6UGD - chains A and F of the 7 polymer chains in the assembly; structure by electron microscopy, 3.50 A resolution.

[Chain A (and F)]
Molecule: Meiotic spindle formation protein mei-1
Organism: Caenorhabditis elegans
Notes: EC 5.6.1.1; chain F of this document is another copy of the same molecule, construct and numbering; everything in this record applies to it too
UniProtKB: P34808 (KTNA1_CAEEL); numbering as in UniProt (aligned over 1-472)
Sequence (490 residues; numbered -17 to 472; the number before each row is that of its first residue; numbers below 1 keep their minus sign (Gly-17 is residue -17)):
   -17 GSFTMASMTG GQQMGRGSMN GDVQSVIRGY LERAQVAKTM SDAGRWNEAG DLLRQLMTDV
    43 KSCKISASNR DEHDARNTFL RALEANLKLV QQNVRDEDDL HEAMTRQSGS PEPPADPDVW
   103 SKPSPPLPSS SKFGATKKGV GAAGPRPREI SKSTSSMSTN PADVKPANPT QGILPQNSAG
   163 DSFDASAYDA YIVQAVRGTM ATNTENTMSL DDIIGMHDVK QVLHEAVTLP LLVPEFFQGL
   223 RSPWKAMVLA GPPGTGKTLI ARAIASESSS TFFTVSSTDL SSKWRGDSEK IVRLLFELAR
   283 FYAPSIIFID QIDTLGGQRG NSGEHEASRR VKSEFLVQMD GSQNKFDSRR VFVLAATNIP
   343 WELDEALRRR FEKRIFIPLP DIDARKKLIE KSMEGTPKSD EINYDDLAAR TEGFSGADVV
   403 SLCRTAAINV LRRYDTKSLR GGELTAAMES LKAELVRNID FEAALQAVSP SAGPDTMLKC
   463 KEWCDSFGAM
Disordered / not traced: -17 to 155, 183-186, 324-331 (chain F: -17 to 155, 183-187, 324)
Sequence notes: expression tag (-17 to 0); engineered mutation Gln293 (Glu in P34808)
Curated features (UniProtKB/Swiss-Prot):
  - binding site (ATP): Gly233 to Thr240, Arg351, Arg352
  - modified residue: Ser92 (Phosphoserine)
  - mutagenesis: Arg36 (R36C: In ct46ct99; loss of function. Does not affect mei-1 degradation. Prevents mei-1 degradation during the transition from meiosis to mitosis; when associated with A-92), Glu66 (E66K: In ct46sb18; gain of function), Ser92 (S92A: Abolishes phosphorylation by mbk-2. Abolishes interaction with mel-26. Prevents mei-1 degradation during the transition from meiosis to mitosis; when associated with C-36 ...), Pro99 (P99L: In ct46; gain of function. Embryonic lethal. Abolishes interaction with mel-26 and probably mel-26-mediated degradation ...), Gly126 (G126S: In ct46sb9 and ct46sb17; gain of function), Arg128 (R128C: In ct46sb22; gain of function), Ile195 (I195K: In ct46sb3; dominant negative), Pro225 (P225L: In b284; dominant negative), Leu231 (L231P: In ct81; dominant negative), Pro235 (P235L: In ct93; dominant negative; P235S: In ct46ct103; dominant negative. Formation of an abnormally large polar body during oocyte meiosis II ...), Glu308 (E308D: In ct46ct101; null. Formation of an abnormally large polar body during oocyte meiosis II. Myosin thick filaments are disorganized in body wall muscles in an unc-29 (e1072) mutant background), Asp322 (D322R: Severe loss of ATPase activity and complete loss of microtubule severing activity), 6 further mutagenesis entries in UniProt
Bound ions: Mg2+: Thr240 (together with ATP)
Small-molecule neighbours: ATP (adenosine-5'-triphosphate): Asp194, Ile195, Ile196, Gly197, Met198, Pro234, Pro235, Gly236, Thr237, Gly238, Lys239, Thr240, Leu241, Gln293, Asn340, Gly398, Ala399, Val402
From the paper describing this entry:
  - binding site for Polyglutamate peptide: Lys265, Trp266, Arg267, His307
  - contacts within the chain: Lys265-Trp266 (cation-pi contact), Pro342-Cys462 (hydrophobic contact), Pro342-Trp343, Trp343-Lys461, Trp343-Trp465 (pi stacking), Arg350-Trp465, Arg350-Phe469, Trp465-Phe469
  - self-association interface (contacts with another copy of this molecule); pairs are residue here / residue on that copy: Asp171-Ser304 (hydrogen bond), Asp261-Arg275, Ser263-Glu271 (hydrogen bond), Asn340-Arg301, Glu344-Arg311 (salt bridge)
  - mutagenesis - K265A, W266A, R267A, R301A, H307A, E308A: decreased catalytic activity on basal ATPase
  - mutagenesis - K265A, W266A: decreased catalytic activity on isolated beta-tubulin peptide
  - mutagenesis - Y170A: abolished catalytic activity on ATPase
  - mutagenesis - R267E, N340A: unchanged catalytic activity on basal ATPase
  - binding site for ATP: Asn340, Arg351, Arg352
  - mutagenesis - R351A: abolished catalytic activity on basal and microtubule stimulated ATPase
  - mutagenesis - N340A: abolished catalytic activity on betaIVb-tail peptide
  - mutagenesis - F469A: abolished catalytic activity on basal and stimulated ATPase
  - mutagenesis - R128A/R130A/K134A: unchanged catalytic activity (basal ATP activity)
  - mutagenesis - R128A/R130A/K134A: decreased catalytic activity on microtubule stimulated ATPase
  - mutagenesis - K119A/K120A/R128A/R130A/K134A: decreased catalytic activity on basal and microtubule stimulated ATPase
  - mutagenesis - S135E: decreased catalytic activity on ATPase
  - mutagenesis - K265A, W266A, R267A, R301A, E308A, N340A: decreased catalytic activity on microtubule
  - mutagenesis - K265A, W266A: abolished catalytic activity on beta-tubulin peptide
  - mutagenesis - R267A: abolished catalytic activity on beta-tubulin tail
  - mutagenesis - R267E: abolished catalytic activity on beta-tail peptide
  - mutagenesis - E308A: decreased catalytic activity on beta-tail peptide
  - mutagenesis - H307A: unchanged catalytic activity on substrate

[Chain A / chain F interface]
Pairs across the interface - 6 pairs, chain A then chain F:
  Gln300(A) - Ala172(F)
  Gly302(A) - Asp171(F)
  Gly302(A) - Ala172(F)
  Asn303(A) - Ala172(F)
  Ser304(A) - Asp171(F)  hydrogen bond
  Glu347(A) - Gln176(F)
Other interface residues (no listed pair), chain F (4 interface residues in all): Tyr173

[Overview]
Chain A and chain F form an interface of 5 and 4 residues respectively; the contacts include 1 hydrogen bond.
The hydrogen-bonded pair is Ser304(A)-Asp171(F). From the paper: a binding site for Polyglutamate peptide at
Lys265(A), Trp266(A) and Arg267(A) among others; K265A, W266A and R267A of chain A, among others, reduce
catalytic activity on basal ATPase; 14 substitutions were tested in all.
Chain A and chain F are both Meiotic spindle formation protein mei-1 (Caenorhabditis elegans); the structure,
Katanin hexamer in the spiral conformation in complex with substrate, was determined by electron microscopy,
deposited together with 6UGE and 6UGF.
